6M0Q - chains A and B of the 6 polymer chains in the assembly; structure by X-ray diffraction, 1.99 A resolution.

== Chain A ==
Molecule: Aerobic hydroxylamine oxidoreductase
Organism: Nitrosomonas europaea
UniProt: A0A1I0F3S0 (A0A1I0F3S0_NITER); numbering as in UniProt (aligned over 1-570)
Amino-acid sequence (570 residues; each row starts with the number of its first residue):
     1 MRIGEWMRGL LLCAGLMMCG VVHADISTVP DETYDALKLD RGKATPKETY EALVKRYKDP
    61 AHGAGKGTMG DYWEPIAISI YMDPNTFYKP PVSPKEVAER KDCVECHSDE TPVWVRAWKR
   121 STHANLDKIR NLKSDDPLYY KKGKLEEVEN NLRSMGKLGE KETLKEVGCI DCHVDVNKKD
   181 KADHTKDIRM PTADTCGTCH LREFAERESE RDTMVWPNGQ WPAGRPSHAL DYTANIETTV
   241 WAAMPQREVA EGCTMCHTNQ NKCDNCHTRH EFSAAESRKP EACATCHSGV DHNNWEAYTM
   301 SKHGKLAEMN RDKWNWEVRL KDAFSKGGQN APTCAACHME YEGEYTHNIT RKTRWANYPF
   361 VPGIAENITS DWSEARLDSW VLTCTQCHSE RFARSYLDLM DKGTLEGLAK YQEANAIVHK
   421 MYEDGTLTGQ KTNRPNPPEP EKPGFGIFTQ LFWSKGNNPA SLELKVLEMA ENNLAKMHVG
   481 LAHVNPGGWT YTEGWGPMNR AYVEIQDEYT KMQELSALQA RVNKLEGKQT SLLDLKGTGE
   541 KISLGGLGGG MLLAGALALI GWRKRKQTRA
Unresolved in the structure: 1-24, 529-570
Glycans and other covalent adducts: heme c (HEC) linked to Cys103, Cys106, Cys169, Cys172, Cys196, Cys199, Cys263, Cys266, Cys283, Cys286, Cys334, Cys337, Cys384, Cys387; Isoporphyrin containing Fe (ISW) linked to Cys253, Cys256, Tyr491
Bound ions: heme c Fe (7 sites), coordinated by His107, His123, His173, His184, His200, His228, His267, His270, His287, His303, His338, His347, His388, His483; Isoporphyrin containing Fe Fe near His257 (its only coordinating residue here)
Small-molecule neighbours:
  - heme c (HEC), molecule 1: Ile78, Met82, Val113, Trp114, Met255, Lys262, Asp264, Asn265, Thr268, Arg269
  - heme c (HEC), molecule 2: Tyr81, Tyr88, Pro91, Ser93, Pro94, Glu96, Ala98, Glu99, Asp102, His107, Glu110, Ile170, His173, Val174, Ala182, His184, Ile188, Met190
  - heme c (HEC), molecule 3: Tyr81, Pro84, His107, Thr111, Trp114, Val115, Trp118, His123, Val167, Gly168, His173, Met190, Pro191, Lys262, Asp264, Arg269, His270, Phe272
  - heme c (HEC), molecule 4: Thr122, His123, Leu126, Lys141, Lys144, Leu145, Val148, Leu152, Leu164, Val167, Asp171, Val176, Pro191, Thr195, His200, His267, Phe272, Ser273, Ala274, Ala275, Glu317
  - heme c (HEC), molecule 5: Tyr140, Lys141, Lys144, Ala193, His200, Glu203, Phe204, Arg207, His228, Asn259, His267, Ala274, Ser277, Arg278, Arg319, Leu320, Ala335, Met339, Tyr345, His347
  - heme c (HEC), molecule 6: Arg225, Pro226, Ser227, His228, Leu230, Asp231, Ala234, Met255, His257, Thr258, Asn259, Asn265, Ser277, Ala282, His287, Ala335, His338, Ile349, Thr353, Ala356, Asn357
  - heme c (HEC), molecule 7: His287, Asn294, Trp295, Tyr298, His303, Pro332, Thr333, His338, Lys352, Thr353, Arg354, Trp355, Ala356, Asn357, Trp380, Leu397, Met400, His478, Ala482, His483
  - heme c (HEC), molecule 8: Lys302, His303, Leu306, Phe324, Asn330, Ala331, Pro332, Trp380, Thr383, Gln386, His388, Phe392, Tyr396, Leu397, Val484
  - heme c (HEC), molecule 9: His388, Ser389, Phe392
  - heme c (HEC), molecule 10: Ser389, Glu390, Arg391, Phe392
  - Isoporphyrin containing Fe (ISW; {3,3'-[(9S)-8,13-diethenyl-3,7,12,17-tetramethyl-9,10-dihydroporphyrin-2,18-diyl-kappa~4~N~21~,N~22~,N~23~,N~24~]dipropanoato(2-)}iron), molecule 1: Trp221, Arg225, Pro226, Ala234, Asn235, Thr238, Trp241, Gly252, His257, Thr285, His287, Ser288, His292, Asn294, Ala356, Asn357, Tyr358, Phe448, Phe452
  - Isoporphyrin containing Fe (ISW), molecule 2: Pro486, Gly487, Thr490

== Chain B ==
Molecule: Uncharacterized protein
Organism: Nitrosomonas europaea
UniProt: A0A1H9ZKV8 (A0A1H9ZKV8_NITER); numbering as in UniProt (aligned over 1-91)
Amino-acid sequence (91 residues; each row starts with the number of its first residue):
     1 MNKVIVAAFV SAFVLGSTAT FASGNLESSL APISAKDMLD YLACKDKKPT DVVKSHTEVE
    61 NGKIVRVKCG DIVALVQKAR EQSGDAWQGG Y
Unresolved in the structure: 1-27
Cystine bridges: Cys44-Cys69

== How chain A and chain B interact ==
Contacting residue pairs (35; chain A residue first):
  Asn218(A) - Ser28(B)  hydrogen bond (side chain-backbone)
  Asn218(A) - Leu30(B)
  Asn218(A) - Ala86(B)  hydrogen bond (side chain-backbone)
  Gln220(A) - Leu30(B)
  Gly363(A) - Leu30(B)
  Ala365(A) - Met38(B)
  Glu366(A) - Leu30(B)
  Glu366(A) - Ala31(B)
  Glu366(A) - Pro32(B)
  Glu366(A) - Ile33(B)  hydrogen bond (side chain-backbone)
  Glu366(A) - Met38(B)
  Glu366(A) - Trp87(B)
  Asn367(A) - Leu30(B)
  Thr369(A) - Met38(B)
  Thr369(A) - Leu42(B)
  Thr369(A) - Arg80(B)
  Thr369(A) - Trp87(B)
  Thr369(A) - Gly90(B)
  Thr369(A) - Tyr91(B)  hydrogen bond (side chain-backbone)
  Ser370(A) - Trp87(B)
  Ser370(A) - Gly89(B)
  Ser370(A) - Gly90(B)
  Asp371(A) - Gly89(B)  hydrogen bond (backbone-backbone)
  Asp371(A) - Gly90(B)  hydrogen bond (side chain-backbone)
  Lys402(A) - Leu39(B)
  Leu405(A) - Ala35(B)
  Leu405(A) - Leu39(B)  hydrophobic
  Leu405(A) - Leu42(B)  hydrophobic
  Glu406(A) - Leu39(B)
  Glu406(A) - His56(B)
  Leu408(A) - Ala35(B)  hydrophobic
  Ala409(A) - Ala35(B)
  Ala409(A) - Thr57(B)
  Gln412(A) - Ser34(B)
  Gln412(A) - Ala35(B)  hydrogen bond (side chain-backbone)
Also at the interface, not in a pair above, chain A (16 interface residues in all): Ile368
Also at the interface, not in a pair above, chain B (21 interface residues in all): Ser29, Lys36, Gln88
From the paper, about this interface:
  - interface residues, chain B: Asp85(B)

== In short ==
The interface between chain A and chain B involves 16 residues on one side and 21 on the other, with 7
hydrogen bonds. Polar contacts include Asn218(A)-Ser28(B), Asn218(A)-Ala86(B) and Glu366(A)-Ile33(B). Ligands
of chain A: 3 copies of heme c. From the paper: the interface residue Asp85(B).
Chain A is Aerobic hydroxylamine oxidoreductase and chain B is Uncharacterized protein, both from Nitrosomonas
europaea; the structure, Hydroxylamine oxidoreductase from Nitrosomonas europaea, was determined by X-ray
diffraction, deposited together with 6M0P.
